6RE3 - chains 4 and 7 of the 31 polymer chains in the assembly; structure by electron microscopy, 3.30 A resolution.

== Chain 4 ==
Name: Mitochondrial ATP synthase associated protein ASA4
Organism: Polytomella sp. Pringsheim 198.80
UniProtKB: D7NIZ2 (D7NIZ2_9CHLO); residues 1-294 here = UniProt positions 1-294
Chain sequence (294 residues; each row starts with the number of its first residue):
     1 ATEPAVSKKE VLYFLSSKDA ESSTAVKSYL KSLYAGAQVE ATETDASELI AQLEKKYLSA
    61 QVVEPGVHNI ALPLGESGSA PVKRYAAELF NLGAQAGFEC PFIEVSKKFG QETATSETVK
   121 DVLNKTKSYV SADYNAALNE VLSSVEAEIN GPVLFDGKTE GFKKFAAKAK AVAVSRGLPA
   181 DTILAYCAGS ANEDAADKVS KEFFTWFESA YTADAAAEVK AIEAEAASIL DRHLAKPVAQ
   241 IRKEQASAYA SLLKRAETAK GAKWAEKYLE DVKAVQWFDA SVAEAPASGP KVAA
Not modelled in the structure: 1-4

== Chain 7 ==
Name: Mitochondrial ATP synthase associated protein ASA7
Organism: Polytomella sp. Pringsheim 198.80
UniProtKB: D8V7I2 (D8V7I2_9CHLO); numbering as in UniProt (aligned over 1-190)
Chain sequence (190 residues; row label = number of the first residue in the row):
     1 MSSVRAGVEA GRRDLTTFTF SGLQDAPVAA LSGSIKLNVA AKAGKAEVTV AAGAAKAATQ
    61 VSAAALRKLS GSKISLAEVA RISVLHSSIQ NYLLSLSNER YQLLSQWPDF TTMYGKDFYY
   121 RAHPEDLKKF YDAADEYYKL YETVTEFDSL SALASQVVPN YAARRRSTVH PAIGSTVADG
   181 AFTNFLLSKQ
Not modelled in the structure: 1-14

== Interface between chain 4 and chain 7 ==
Contacting residue pairs (121):
  Lys56(4) - Thr168(7)
  Val63(4) - Arg165(7)
  Val63(4) - Pro171(7)  hydrophobic
  Glu64(4) - Ala162(7)
  Glu64(4) - Arg166(7)  salt bridge
  Val67(4) - Leu85(7)
  Val67(4) - Tyr161(7)  hydrophobic
  Val67(4) - Arg165(7)
  His68(4) - Ser83(7)
  His68(4) - Val84(7)  hydrogen bond (backbone-backbone)
  His68(4) - Leu85(7)  hydrogen bond (backbone-backbone)
  His68(4) - Val158(7)
  His68(4) - Ala162(7)
  Ile70(4) - Leu85(7)
  Ala71(4) - Val84(7)  hydrophobic
  Ala71(4) - Ser88(7)
  Leu72(4) - Leu85(7)  hydrophobic
  Leu72(4) - Ser88(7)  hydrogen bond (backbone-side chain)
  Leu72(4) - Ile89(7)  hydrophobic
  Leu74(4) - Ser88(7)
  Leu74(4) - Ile89(7)  hydrophobic
  Leu74(4) - Tyr92(7)  hydrophobic
  Gly75(4) - Tyr92(7)
  Tyr85(4) - Tyr161(7)  hydrogen bond
  Leu89(4) - Ala172(7)  hydrophobic
  Phe90(4) - Ala172(7)  hydrophobic
  Gly93(4) - His170(7)
  Phe98(4) - Val169(7)
  Phe98(4) - His170(7)
  Phe98(4) - Pro171(7)
  Glu99(4) - His170(7)  hydrogen bond (backbone-side chain)
  Pro101(4) - His170(7)
  Pro101(4) - Ile173(7)
  Phe102(4) - Gly180(7)
  Phe102(4) - Ala181(7)
  Phe102(4) - Asn184(7)
  Glu104(4) - Val169(7)
  Val105(4) - Val169(7)  hydrophobic
  Val105(4) - Ile173(7)  hydrophobic
  Val105(4) - Ala181(7)  hydrophobic
  Ser106(4) - Ala181(7)
  Lys108(4) - Val169(7)
  Phe109(4) - Ala178(7)
  Phe109(4) - Ala181(7)
  Phe109(4) - Phe182(7)
  Phe109(4) - Phe185(7)  hydrophobic
  Thr113(4) - Phe185(7)
  Val122(4) - Phe182(7)
  Val122(4) - Leu186(7)  hydrophobic
  Leu123(4) - Phe182(7)  hydrophobic
  Thr126(4) - Phe182(7)
  Tyr129(4) - Val169(7)  hydrophobic
  Tyr129(4) - Ala178(7)
  Val130(4) - Asp179(7)
  Val130(4) - Phe182(7)  hydrophobic
  Ser131(4) - Ser175(7)
  Ser131(4) - Asp179(7)  hydrogen bond
  Tyr134(4) - Thr183(7)
  Leu138(4) - Phe182(7)  hydrophobic
  Leu138(4) - Leu186(7)  hydrophobic
  Phe155(4) - Phe185(7)  hydrophobic
  Phe155(4) - Leu186(7)  hydrophobic
  Phe155(4) - Gln190(7)
  Asp156(4) - Gln190(7)
  Phe162(4) - Leu186(7)
  Ala166(4) - Leu187(7)  hydrophobic
  Ala169(4) - Leu187(7)  hydrophobic
  Lys170(4) - Leu187(7)
  Ala173(4) - Thr183(7)
  Leu178(4) - Thr183(7)
  Ile183(4) - Gly180(7)
  Ile183(4) - Asn184(7)
  Leu184(4) - Asn184(7)
  Leu184(4) - Leu187(7)
  Leu184(4) - Ser188(7)
  Cys187(4) - Asn184(7)  hydrogen bond
  Trp206(4) - Thr176(7)
  Trp206(4) - Gly180(7)
  Phe207(4) - Val177(7)  hydrophobic
  Ala210(4) - Thr176(7)  hydrogen bond (backbone-side chain)
  Ala210(4) - Val177(7)  hydrophobic
  Asp214(4) - Gly174(7)  hydrogen bond (side chain-backbone)
  Asp214(4) - Ser175(7)
  Asp214(4) - Thr176(7)  hydrogen bond
  Asp214(4) - Val177(7)
  Glu218(4) - Arg164(7)  salt bridge
  Glu218(4) - Arg165(7)  salt bridge
  Ile222(4) - Tyr161(7)  hydrophobic
  Glu223(4) - Tyr92(7)
  Glu225(4) - Val157(7)
  Glu225(4) - Asn160(7)
  Ala226(4) - Tyr92(7)  hydrophobic
  Ala226(4) - Leu93(7)
  Ala227(4) - Leu96(7)  hydrophobic
  Ile229(4) - Leu153(7)  hydrophobic
  Ile229(4) - Val157(7)  hydrophobic
  Leu230(4) - Leu93(7)  hydrophobic
  Leu230(4) - Leu96(7)  hydrophobic
  Leu230(4) - Ser97(7)
  Leu230(4) - Leu150(7)  hydrophobic
  Leu230(4) - Leu153(7)  hydrophobic
  Asp231(4) - Arg100(7)  salt bridge
  His233(4) - Ser149(7)  hydrogen bond
  His233(4) - Leu153(7)
  Leu234(4) - Arg100(7)
  Leu234(4) - Thr143(7)
  Leu234(4) - Val144(7)  hydrophobic
  Lys236(4) - Lys139(7)
  Lys236(4) - Thr143(7)  hydrogen bond (backbone-side chain)
  Val238(4) - Glu142(7)
  Val238(4) - Thr143(7)
  Val238(4) - Glu146(7)
  Ile241(4) - Thr143(7)
  Ile241(4) - Ser149(7)
  Arg242(4) - Glu146(7)  salt bridge
  Gln245(4) - Ser149(7)  hydrogen bond (side chain-backbone)
  Gln245(4) - Ala152(7)
  Val275(4) - Arg81(7)
  Phe278(4) - Val79(7)  hydrophobic
  Phe278(4) - Arg81(7)
  Asp279(4) - Arg81(7)  salt bridge
Also at the interface, not in a pair above, chain 4 (77 interface residues in all): Ala60, Asn69, Gly110, Val119, Gly157, Phe165, Ala180, Tyr211, Ala235, Pro237, Pro290
Also at the interface, not in a pair above, chain 7 (57 interface residues in all): Ala80, Ile82, Leu140, Asp148, Gln156, Lys189

== Overview ==
77 residues of chain 4 and 57 residues of chain 7 are in contact, with 13 hydrogen bonds and 6 salt bridges.
Among the polar pairs are Glu64(4)-Arg166(7), Glu218(4)-Arg164(7) and Glu218(4)-Arg165(7).
Chain 4 is Mitochondrial ATP synthase associated protein ASA4 and chain 7 is Mitochondrial ATP synthase
associated protein ASA7, both from Polytomella sp. Pringsheim 198.80; the structure, Cryo-EM structure of
Polytomella F-ATP synthase, Rotary substate 2B, monomer-masked refinement, was determined by electron
microscopy together with 6RD4, 6RD5, 6RD6, 6RD7, 6RD8, 6RD9 and 46 further entries from the same study.
